Entry 7F5J (X-ray diffraction, 1.59 A resolution); this record covers chain A.

# Chain A
Molecule: Peptide Asparaginyl Ligases
Organism: Viola philippica
UniProtKB: A0A509GV09 (A0A509GV09_9ROSI); numbering as in UniProt; present here: 50-170, 172-332
Amino-acid sequence (282 residues; numbered 50 to 332; 1 number in that range is skipped by the numbering (no residue carries it; nothing is unmodelled there); the number before each row is that of its first residue):
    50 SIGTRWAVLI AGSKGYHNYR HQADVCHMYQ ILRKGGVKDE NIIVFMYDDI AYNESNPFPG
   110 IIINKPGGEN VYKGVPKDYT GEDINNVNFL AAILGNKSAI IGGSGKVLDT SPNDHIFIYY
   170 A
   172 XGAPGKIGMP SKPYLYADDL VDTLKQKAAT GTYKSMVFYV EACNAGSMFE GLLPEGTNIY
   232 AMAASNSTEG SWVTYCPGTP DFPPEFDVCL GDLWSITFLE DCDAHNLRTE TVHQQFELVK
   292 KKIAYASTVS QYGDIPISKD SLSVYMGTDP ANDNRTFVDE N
Unresolved in the structure: 50, 327-332
Disulfide bonds: Cys-247/Cys-260
Glycans and other covalent adducts: N-acetylglucosamine (NAG) linked to Asn-102, Asn-237; glycan linked to Asn-145; covalent link Ala-170/HD0_172
Modified / non-standard residues: HD0 ((2S)-2-[(3S)-3-amino-2,5-dioxopyrrolidin-1-yl]-3-(1H-imidazol-5-yl)propanoic acid) at position 172
Construct notes: conflict HD0_172 (His in A0A509GV09); engineered mutation Val-244 (Ile in A0A509GV09)
From the paper describing this entry:
  - catalytic residues: Asn-67, Gly-173, Cys-214 (proposed by the authors, not directly observed)
  - mutagenesis - C214A: decreased catalytic activity (peptide ligation assay)
  - mutagenesis - N67A/C214A: decreased catalytic activity

# Overview
N-acetylglucosamine is covalently linked to Asn-102 and Asn-237. From the paper: catalytic residues Asn-67,
Gly-173 and Cys-214; C214A reduces catalytic activity (peptide ligation assay).
Chain A is Peptide Asparaginyl Ligases (Viola philippica); the structure, The crystal structure of
VyPAL2-I244V, a more efficient mutant of VyPAL2 peptide asparaginyl ligase in its ..., was determined by X-ray
diffraction, deposited together with 7FA0, 7F5P and 7F5Q.
